PDB entry 8Z05 | X-ray diffraction, 1.96 A resolution | chains A and B of the 3 polymer chains in the assembly

Chain A:
Name: HLA class I histocompatibility antigen, A alpha chain
From: Homo sapiens
UniProt: A0A140T955 (A0A140T955_HUMAN); residues 1-274 here correspond to UniProt positions 25-298 (UniProt number = residue number + 24)
Amino-acid sequence (274 residues; numbered 1 to 274; the number before each row is that of its first residue):
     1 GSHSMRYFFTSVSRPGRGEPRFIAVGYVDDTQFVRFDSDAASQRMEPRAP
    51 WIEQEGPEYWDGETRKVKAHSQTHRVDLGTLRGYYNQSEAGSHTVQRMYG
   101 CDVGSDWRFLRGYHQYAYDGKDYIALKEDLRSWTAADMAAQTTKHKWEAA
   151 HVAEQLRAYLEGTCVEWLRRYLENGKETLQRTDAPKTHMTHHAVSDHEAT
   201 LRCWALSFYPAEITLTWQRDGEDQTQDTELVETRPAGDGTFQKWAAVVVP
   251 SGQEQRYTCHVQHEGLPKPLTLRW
Cystine bridges: Cys101-Cys164, Cys203-Cys259

Chain B:
Name: Beta-2-microglobulin
From: Homo sapiens
UniProt: P61769 (B2MG_HUMAN); residues 1-99 here correspond to UniProt positions 21-119 (UniProt number = residue number + 20)
Amino-acid sequence (99 residues; row label = number of the first residue in the row):
     1 IQRTPKIQVYSRHPAENGKSNFLNCYVSGFHPSDIEVDLLKNGERIEKVE
    51 HSDLSFSKDWSFYLLYYTEFTPTEKDEYACRVNHVTLSQPKIVKWDRDM
UniProt features mapped onto this chain:
  - modified residue: Gln2 (Pyrrolidone carboxylic acid)
  - glycosylation: Ile1 (N-linked (Glc) (glycation) isoleucine), Lys19 (N-linked (Glc) (glycation) lysine), Lys41 (N-linked (Glc) (glycation) lysine), Lys48 (N-linked (Glc) (glycation) lysine), Lys58 (N-linked (Glc) (glycation) lysine), Lys91 (N-linked (Glc) (glycation) lysine), Lys94 (N-linked (Glc) (glycation) lysine)
Cystine bridges: Cys25-Cys80

Chain A / chain B interface:
Residue-residue contacts (55):
  Phe8(A) with Ser55(B); Phe56(B)
  Phe9(A) with Phe56(B)
  Thr10(A) with Phe56(B); Phe62(B)
  Val12(A) with Ser33(B)
  Ile23(A) with Leu54(B), hydrophobic
  Val25(A) with Asp53(B); Leu54(B)
  Tyr27(A) with Ser55(B); Tyr63(B)
  Gln32(A) with Asp53(B), hydrogen bond
  Arg35(A) with Asp53(B), salt bridge
  Gln96(A) with His31(B), hydrogen bond; Phe56(B); Trp60(B), hydrogen bond (side chain-backbone); Phe62(B)
  Arg97(A) with Phe56(B)
  Gln115(A) with Trp60(B)
  Tyr116(A) with Trp60(B)
  Ala117(A) with Trp60(B)
  Asp119(A) with Ile1(B); His31(B)
  Gly120(A) with Ile1(B); His31(B); Trp60(B)
  Lys121(A) with Ile1(B)
  Asp122(A) with Trp60(B), hydrogen bond
  His192(A) with Asp98(B), salt bridge
  Arg202(A) with Asp98(B), hydrogen bond (side chain-backbone); Met99(B)
  Trp204(A) with Asp98(B); Met99(B), hydrophobic
  Leu206(A) with Pro14(B), hydrophobic
  Val231(A) with Lys6(B); Gln8(B)
  Glu232(A) with Lys6(B); Gln8(B), hydrogen bond (backbone-side chain); Tyr26(B); Ser28(B), hydrogen bond
  Thr233(A) with Tyr26(B)
  Arg234(A) with Gln8(B), hydrogen bond; Tyr10(B); Met99(B), hydrogen bond (side chain-backbone)
  Pro235(A) with Tyr10(B), hydrogen bond (backbone-side chain); Tyr26(B); Leu65(B), hydrophobic
  Ala236(A) with Arg12(B); Asn24(B), hydrogen bond (backbone-side chain)
  Gly237(A) with Arg12(B); Leu65(B)
  Gln242(A) with Tyr10(B); Ser11(B), hydrogen bond (side chain-backbone); Arg12(B), hydrogen bond (side chain-backbone)
  Trp244(A) with Met99(B), hydrogen bond (side chain-backbone)
Other interface residues (no listed pair), chain A (35 interface residues in all): Arg48, Thr94, Met98, Asp238
Other interface residues (no listed pair), chain B (24 interface residues in all): His13, Asp34

Overview:
35 residues of chain A and 24 residues of chain B are in contact, with 14 hydrogen bonds and 2 salt bridges.
Polar pairs include Arg35(A)-Asp53(B), His192(A)-Asp98(B) and Gln32(A)-Asp53(B).
Chain A is HLA class I histocompatibility antigen, A alpha chain and chain B is Beta-2-microglobulin, both
from Homo sapiens; the structure, The structure of HLA-A*0201 complex with peptide from SARS-CoV-2 N222-230
LLLDRLNKL(BA.2.86/JN.1), was determined by X-ray diffraction together with 8YZR, 8YZW, 8YZZ, 8Z06, 8Z07 and
8Z08 from the same study.
